PDB entry 5Y88 | electron microscopy, 3.46 A resolution | chains D and I of the 44 polymer chains in the assembly

Chain D:
Molecule: U6 snRNA
Source organism: Saccharomyces cerevisiae S288c
Sequence (112 nucleotides; each row starts with the number of its first residue):
     1 GUUCGCGAAG UAACCCUUCG UGGACAUUUG GUCAAUUUGA AACAAUACAG AGAUGAUCAG
    61 CAGUUCCCCU GCAUAAGGAU GAACCGUUUU ACAAAGAGAU UUAUUUCGUU UU
Disordered / not traced: 102-112
Ion coordination: Mg2+ site 1: C61, G77; Mg2+ site 2: G78, U80; Mg2+ site 3 near U80 (its only coordinating residue here); Mg2+ site 4 near G81 (its only coordinating residue here)

Chain I:
Name: Pre-mRNA-splicing factor CLF1
Source organism: Saccharomyces cerevisiae (strain ATCC 204508 / S288c)
Reference sequence: Q12309 (CLF1_YEAST); numbering as in UniProt (aligned over 1-687)
Chain sequence (687 residues; numbered 1 to 687; the number before each row is that of its first residue):
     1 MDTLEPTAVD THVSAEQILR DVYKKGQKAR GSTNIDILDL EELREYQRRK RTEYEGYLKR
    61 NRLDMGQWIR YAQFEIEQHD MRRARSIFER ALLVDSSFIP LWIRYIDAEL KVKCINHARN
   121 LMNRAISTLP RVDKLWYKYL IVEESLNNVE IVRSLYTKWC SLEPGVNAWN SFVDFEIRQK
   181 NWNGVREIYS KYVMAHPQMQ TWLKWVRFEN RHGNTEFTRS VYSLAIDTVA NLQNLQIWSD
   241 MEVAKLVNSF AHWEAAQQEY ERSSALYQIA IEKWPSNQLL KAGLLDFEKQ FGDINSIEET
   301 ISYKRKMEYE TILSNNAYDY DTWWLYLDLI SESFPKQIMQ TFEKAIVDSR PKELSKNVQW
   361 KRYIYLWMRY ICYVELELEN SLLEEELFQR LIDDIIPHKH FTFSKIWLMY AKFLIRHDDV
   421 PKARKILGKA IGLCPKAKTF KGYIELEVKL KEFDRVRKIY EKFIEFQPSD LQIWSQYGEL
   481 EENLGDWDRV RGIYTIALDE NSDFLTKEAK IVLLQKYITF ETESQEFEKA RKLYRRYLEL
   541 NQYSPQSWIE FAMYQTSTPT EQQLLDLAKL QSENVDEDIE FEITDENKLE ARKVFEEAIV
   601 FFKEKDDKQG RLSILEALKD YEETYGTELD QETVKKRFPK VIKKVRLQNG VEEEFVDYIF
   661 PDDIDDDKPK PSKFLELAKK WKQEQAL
Disordered / not traced: 1-35, 276-294, 334-339, 356, 376-379, 390-392, 408, 411, 426, 445-449, 465-467, 481-484, 499-501, 518, 532, 534, 537, 555-558, 577-579, 599, 623-624, 642-687

Interface between chain D and chain I:
Pairs across the interface (22):
  U64(D) - Arg60(I)  hydrogen bond to the sugar
  U65(D) - Lys59(I)  sugar contact
  C66(D) - Lys59(I)  base contact
  C67(D) - Lys59(I)  salt bridge to the phosphate
  A83(D) - Arg60(I)  base contact
  C84(D) - Tyr57(I)  phosphate contact
  C84(D) - Arg60(I)  sugar contact
  C85(D) - Tyr57(I)  hydrogen bond to the phosphate
  G86(D) - Tyr57(I)  stacking on the base
  G86(D) - Gln67(I)  base contact
  U87(D) - Gln67(I)  base contact
  U87(D) - Arg70(I)  hydrogen bond to the base
  U88(D) - Arg70(I)  hydrogen bond to the sugar
  U89(D) - Arg70(I)  phosphate contact
  U90(D) - Arg104(I)  salt bridge to the phosphate
  U90(D) - Lys111(I)  base contact
  A91(D) - Ile99(I)  base contact
  A91(D) - Pro100(I)  phosphate contact
  A91(D) - Ile103(I)  sugar contact
  A91(D) - Arg104(I)  salt bridge to the phosphate
  A91(D) - Lys134(I)  hydrogen bond to the phosphate
  C92(D) - Lys134(I)  salt bridge to the phosphate
Also at the interface, not in a pair above, chain I (12 interface residues in all): Glu53

Summary:
The interface between chain D and chain I involves 14 residues on one side and 12 on the other, with 5
hydrogen bonds, 4 salt bridges and 1 aromatic stacking contact. Among the polar pairs are U87(D)-Arg70(I),
U64(D)-Arg60(I) and U88(D)-Arg70(I).
Here chain D is U6 snRNA (Saccharomyces cerevisiae S288c) and chain I is Pre-mRNA-splicing factor CLF1
(Saccharomyces cerevisiae (strain ATCC 204508 / S288c)). Entry 5Y88 (Cryo-EM structure of the intron-lariat
spliceosome ready for disassembly from S.cerevisiae at 3.5 angstrom) was determined by electron microscopy.
